2XPI - chains D and E of the 4 polymer chains in the assembly; structure by X-ray diffraction, 2.60 A resolution.

[Chain D]
Protein: Anaphase-promoting complex subunit CUT9
Organism: Schizosaccharomyces pombe
Reference sequence: P41889 (CUT9_SCHPO); residues 1-597 here = UniProt positions 1-597
Chain sequence (597 residues; row label = number of the first residue in the row):
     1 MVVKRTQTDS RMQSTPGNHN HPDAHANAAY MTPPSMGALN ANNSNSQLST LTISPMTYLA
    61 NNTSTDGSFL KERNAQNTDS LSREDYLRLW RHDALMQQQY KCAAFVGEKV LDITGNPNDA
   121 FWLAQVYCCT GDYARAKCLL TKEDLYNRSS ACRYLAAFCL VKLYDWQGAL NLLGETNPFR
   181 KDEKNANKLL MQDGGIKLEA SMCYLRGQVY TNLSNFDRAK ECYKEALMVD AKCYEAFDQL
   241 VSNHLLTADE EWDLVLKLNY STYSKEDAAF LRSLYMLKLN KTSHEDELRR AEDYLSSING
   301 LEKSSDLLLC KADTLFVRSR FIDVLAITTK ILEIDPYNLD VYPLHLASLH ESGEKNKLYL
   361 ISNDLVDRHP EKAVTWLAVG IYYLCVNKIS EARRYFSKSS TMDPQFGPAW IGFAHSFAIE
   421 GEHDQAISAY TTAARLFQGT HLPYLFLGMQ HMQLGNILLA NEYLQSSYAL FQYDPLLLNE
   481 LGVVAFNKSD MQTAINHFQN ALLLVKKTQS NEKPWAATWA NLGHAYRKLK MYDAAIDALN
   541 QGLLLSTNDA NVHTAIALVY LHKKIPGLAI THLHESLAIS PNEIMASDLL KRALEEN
Disordered / not traced: 1-44, 61-80, 181-191, 438-439, 596-597
Bound ions: gold (I) cyanide ion near C310 (its only coordinating residue here)

[Chain E]
Protein: Anaphase-promoting complex subunit HCN1 HCN1/cdc26,20s cyclosome/apc complex protein HCN1, chaperone-like protein HCN1, high copy suppressor of CUT9 protein 1
Organism: Schizosaccharomyces pombe
Reference sequence: O13916 (HCN1_SCHPO); residues 2-81 here correspond to UniProt positions 1-80 (UniProt number = residue number - 1)
Chain sequence (81 residues; row label = number of the first residue in the row):
     1 XMLRRNPTAI QITAEDVLAY DEEKLRQTLD SESTTEEALQ KNEESTRLSP EKKKIIRERR
    61 IGITQIFDSS MHPSQGGAAQ S
Disordered / not traced: 25-81
Sequence notes: expression tag (1)
Modified / non-standard residues: ACE (acetyl group) at position 1
UniProt features mapped onto this chain:
  - modified residue: M2 (N-acetylmethionine)

[How chain D and chain E interact]
Residue-residue contacts - 65 pairs, chain D then chain E:
  F316(D) with M2(E)
  S319(D) with R4(E)
  F321(D) with R4(E)
  P343(D) with ACE_1(E)
  L344(D) with ACE_1(E)
  A347(D) with M2(E); L3(E), hydrophobic
  E351(D) with R4(E), hydrogen bond (side chain-backbone)
  I381(D) with L3(E), hydrophobic
  I411(D) with M2(E), hydrophobic; L3(E)
  G412(D) with L3(E)
  H415(D) with L3(E); R4(E); R5(E)
  A418(D) with R5(E)
  Y430(D) with R5(E), hydrogen bond
  F437(D) with M2(E), hydrophobic
  L442(D) with M2(E), hydrophobic
  P443(D) with M2(E)
  F446(D) with M2(E), hydrophobic; L3(E); R4(E); R5(E)
  M449(D) with N6(E); T8(E)
  Q450(D) with R5(E)
  Q453(D) with T8(E)
  D474(D) with R4(E), salt bridge
  L476(D) with R4(E); R5(E); P7(E), hydrophobic
  N479(D) with P7(E); T8(E), hydrogen bond (side chain-backbone)
  E480(D) with P7(E); T8(E), hydrogen bond
  V483(D) with I10(E), hydrophobic
  F486(D) with I10(E), hydrophobic
  F498(D) with I10(E), hydrophobic
  P514(D) with N6(E); P7(E)
  W515(D) with P7(E), hydrophobic
  A517(D) with P7(E); T8(E); A9(E), hydrophobic
  T518(D) with P7(E)
  N521(D) with T8(E), hydrogen bond (side chain-backbone); A9(E); I10(E), hydrogen bond (side chain-backbone)
  H524(D) with I10(E); I12(E)
  R527(D) with I12(E); D16(E), salt bridge
  K528(D) with D16(E), salt bridge
  N551(D) with Q11(E); I12(E), hydrogen bond (side chain-backbone)
  T554(D) with I12(E)
  A555(D) with I12(E), hydrophobic
  L558(D) with Y20(E), hydrophobic
  L561(D) with Y20(E)
  H562(D) with Y20(E)
  M585(D) with I12(E); T13(E); A14(E)
  R592(D) with D21(E), salt bridge
Other interface residues (no listed pair), chain D (49 interface residues in all): H350, L384, F396, P408, H441, L589
Other interface residues (no listed pair), chain E (18 interface residues in all): V17

[Overview]
49 residues of chain D face 18 of chain E across their interface; the contacts include 7 hydrogen bonds and 4
salt bridges. Polar pairs include D474(D)-R4(E), R527(D)-D16(E) and K528(D)-D16(E).
Chain D is Anaphase-promoting complex subunit CUT9 and chain E is Anaphase-promoting complex subunit HCN1
HCN1/cdc26,20s cyclosome/apc complex protein HCN1, chaperone-like protein HCN1, high copy suppressor of CUT9
protein 1, both from Schizosaccharomyces pombe; the structure, Crystal structure of APC/C hetero-tetramer
Cut9-Hcn1, was determined by X-ray diffraction.
